Entry 9FD9 (X-ray diffraction, 1.52 A resolution); this record covers chain A.

# Chain A
Name: Deoxyribose-phosphate aldolase
Organism: Escherichia coli
Notes: EC 4.1.2.4
Reference sequence: B1IS38 (DEOC_ECOLC); numbering as in UniProt; present here: 1-76, 78-259
Sequence (267 residues; each row starts with the number of its first residue; note: 1 number in that range is skipped by the numbering (no residue carries it; nothing is unmodelled there)):
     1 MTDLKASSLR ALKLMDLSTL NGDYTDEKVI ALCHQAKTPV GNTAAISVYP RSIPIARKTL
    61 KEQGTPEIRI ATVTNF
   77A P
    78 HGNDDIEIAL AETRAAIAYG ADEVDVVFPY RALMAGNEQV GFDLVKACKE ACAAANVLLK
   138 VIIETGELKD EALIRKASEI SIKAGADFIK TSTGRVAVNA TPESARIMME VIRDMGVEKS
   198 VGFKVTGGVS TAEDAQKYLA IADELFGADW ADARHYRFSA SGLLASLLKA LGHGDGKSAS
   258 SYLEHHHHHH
Not modelled in the structure: 1-2, 20-24, 251-267
Construct notes: engineered mutation Ser18 (Thr in B1IS38), Gly22 (Asp in B1IS38), Tyr24 (Asp in B1IS38), Ser47 (Cys in B1IS38), Val48 (Ile in B1IS38), Ser52 (Phe in B1IS38), Arg172 (Lys in B1IS38), Ser197 (Thr in B1IS38), Val202 (Pro in B1IS38), Thr203 (Ala in B1IS38), Ser207 (Arg in B1IS38), Ser236 (Gly in B1IS38), Gly239 (Ser in B1IS38); expression tag (260-267)
Covalent attachments: 4-nitro-cinnamaldehyde (A1IB9) linked to Lys167
Residues lining bound ligands: 4-nitro-cinnamaldehyde (A1IB9): Ser18, Thr19, Ser47, Val48, Tyr49, Val73, Phe76, Asp102, Ile139, Ser169, Thr170, Lys201, Thr203
Swiss-Prot annotation at these positions:
  - active site: Asp102 (Proton donor/acceptor), Lys167 (Schiff-base intermediate with acetaldehyde), Lys201 (Proton donor/acceptor)
What the authors report for this chain:
  - binding site for 4-nitro-cinnamaldehyde: Tyr49, Val73, Phe76, Lys167
  - catalytic residues: Lys167
  - contacts within the chain: Tyr49-Arg172 (hydrogen bond)
  - mutagenesis - K172R: increased catalytic activity

# In short
4-nitro-cinnamaldehyde is covalently linked to Lys167. Curated annotation (UniProt) lists 3 active-site
residues. The paper reports the catalytic residue Lys167; K172R increases catalytic activity.
Chain A is Deoxyribose-phosphate aldolase (Escherichia coli); the structure, Re-engineered peroxygenase
variant of 2-deoxy-D-ribose-5-phosphate aldolase, Schiff-base complex with 4-nitro-cinnamaldehyde, was
determined by X-ray diffraction, deposited together with 9FD7 and 9FD8.
